PDB entry 1HEE | X-ray diffraction, 1.75 A resolution | chain A

== Chain A ==
Name: Carboxypeptidase A
Source organism: Bos bovis
Notes: EC 3.4.17.1
Reference sequence: P00730 (CBPA_BOVIN); residues 1-307 here correspond to UniProt positions 111-417 (UniProt number = residue number + 110)
Chain sequence (307 residues; numbered 1 to 307; the number before each row is that of its first residue):
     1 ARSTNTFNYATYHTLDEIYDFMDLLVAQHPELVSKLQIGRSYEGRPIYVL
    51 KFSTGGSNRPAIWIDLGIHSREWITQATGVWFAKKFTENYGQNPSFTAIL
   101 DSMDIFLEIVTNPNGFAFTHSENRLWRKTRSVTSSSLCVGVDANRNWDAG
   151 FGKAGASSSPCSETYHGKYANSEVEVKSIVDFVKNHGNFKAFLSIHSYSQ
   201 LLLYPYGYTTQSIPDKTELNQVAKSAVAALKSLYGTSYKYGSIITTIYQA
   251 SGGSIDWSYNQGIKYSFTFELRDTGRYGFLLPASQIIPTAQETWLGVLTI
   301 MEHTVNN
Differences from the reference sequence: conflict Gln-28 (Glu in P00730), Glu-31 (Gln in P00730), Asn-89 (Asp in P00730), Asn-93 (Asp in P00730), Asn-114 (Asp in P00730), Glu-122 (Gln in P00730), Asn-185 (Asp in P00730), Ala-228 (Glu in P00730), Val-305 (Leu in P00730)
UniProt features mapped onto this chain:
  - active site: Glu-270 (Proton donor/acceptor)
  - binding site (substrate): His-69 to Glu-72, Arg-127, Asn-144, Arg-145, Ser-197, Tyr-198, Tyr-248
  - binding site (Zn(2+)): His-69, Glu-72, His-196
Disulfide bonds: Cys-138/Cys-161
Ion coordination: Zn2+: His-69, Glu-72, His-196 (together with LHY)
Small-molecule neighbours: LHY (L-[(N-hydroxyamino)carbonyl]phenylalanine): His-69, Glu-72, Arg-127, Asn-144, Arg-145, His-196, Ser-197, Tyr-198, Leu-203, Ile-243, Ile-247, Tyr-248, Ala-250, Gly-253, Thr-268, Glu-270
What the authors report for this chain:
  - Zn2+ coordination: His-69, Glu-72, His-196 (citing earlier work)
  - catalytic residues: Arg-127, Arg-145, Glu-270 (citing earlier work)
  - binding site for LHY: Arg-127, Arg-145, Tyr-248, Glu-270
  - conformationally variable residues (side-chain flip): Arg-127, Arg-145, Tyr-248, Glu-270

== Overview ==
Chain A binds compound LHY. The Zn2+ site is built by His-69, Glu-72 and His-196. Curated annotation (UniProt)
lists active-site residue Glu-270, 10 substrate-binding residues and 3 Zn2+-binding residues. From the paper:
catalytic residues Arg-127, Arg-145 and Glu-270; a binding site for LHY at Arg-127, Arg-145 and Tyr-248 among
others.
Chain A is Carboxypeptidase A (Bos bovis); the structure, Crystal structure of bovine pancreatic
carboxypeptidase A complexed with L-N-hydroxyaminocarbonyl phenylalanine at 2.3 A, was determined by X-ray
diffraction (same publication as 1HDQ and 1HDU).
